PDB entry 6TQO | electron microscopy, 3.80 A resolution | chains X and Y of the 15 polymer chains in the assembly

# Chain X
Name: DNA-directed RNA polymerase subunit beta
Source organism: Escherichia coli
Notes: EC 2.7.7.6
UniProt: P0A8V4 (RPOB_ECO57); residues 1-1342 here = UniProt positions 1-1342
Chain sequence (1342 residues; numbered 1 to 1342; the number before each row is that of its first residue):
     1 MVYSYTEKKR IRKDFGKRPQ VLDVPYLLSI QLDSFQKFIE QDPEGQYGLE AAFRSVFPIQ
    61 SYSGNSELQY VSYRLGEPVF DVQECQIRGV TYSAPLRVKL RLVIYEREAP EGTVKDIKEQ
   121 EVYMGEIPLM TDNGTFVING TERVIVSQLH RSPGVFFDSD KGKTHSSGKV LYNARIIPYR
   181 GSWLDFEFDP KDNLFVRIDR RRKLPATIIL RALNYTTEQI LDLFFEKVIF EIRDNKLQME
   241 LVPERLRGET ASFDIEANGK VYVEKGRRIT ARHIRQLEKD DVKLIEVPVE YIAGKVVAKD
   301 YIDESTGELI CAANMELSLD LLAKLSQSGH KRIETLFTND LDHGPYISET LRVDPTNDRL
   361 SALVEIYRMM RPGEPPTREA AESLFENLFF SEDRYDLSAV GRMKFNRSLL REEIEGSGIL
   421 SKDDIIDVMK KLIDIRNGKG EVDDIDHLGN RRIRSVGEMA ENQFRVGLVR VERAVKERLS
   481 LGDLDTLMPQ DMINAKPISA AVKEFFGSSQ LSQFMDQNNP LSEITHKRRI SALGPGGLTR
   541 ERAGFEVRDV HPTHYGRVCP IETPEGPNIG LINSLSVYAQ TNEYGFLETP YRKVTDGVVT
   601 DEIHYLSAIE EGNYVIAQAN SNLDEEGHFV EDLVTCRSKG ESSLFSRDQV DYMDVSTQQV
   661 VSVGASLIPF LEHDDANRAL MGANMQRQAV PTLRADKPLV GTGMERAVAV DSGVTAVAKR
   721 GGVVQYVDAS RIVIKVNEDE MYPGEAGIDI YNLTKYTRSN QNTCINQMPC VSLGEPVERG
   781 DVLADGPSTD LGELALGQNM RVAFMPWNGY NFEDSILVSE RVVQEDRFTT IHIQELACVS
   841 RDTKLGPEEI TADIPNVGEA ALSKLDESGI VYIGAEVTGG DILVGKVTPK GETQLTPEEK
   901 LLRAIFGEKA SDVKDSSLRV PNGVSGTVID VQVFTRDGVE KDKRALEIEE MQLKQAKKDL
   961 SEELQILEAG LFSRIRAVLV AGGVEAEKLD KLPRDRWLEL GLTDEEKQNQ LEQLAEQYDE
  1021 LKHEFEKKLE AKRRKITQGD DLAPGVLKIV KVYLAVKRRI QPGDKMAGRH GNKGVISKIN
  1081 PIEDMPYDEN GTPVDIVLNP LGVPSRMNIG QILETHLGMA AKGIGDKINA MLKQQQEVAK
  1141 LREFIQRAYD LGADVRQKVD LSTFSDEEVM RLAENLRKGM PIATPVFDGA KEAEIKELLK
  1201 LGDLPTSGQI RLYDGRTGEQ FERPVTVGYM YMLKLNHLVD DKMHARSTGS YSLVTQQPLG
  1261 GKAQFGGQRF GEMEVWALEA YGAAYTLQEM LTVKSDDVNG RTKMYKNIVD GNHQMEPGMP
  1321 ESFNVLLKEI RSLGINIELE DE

# Chain Y
Name: DNA-directed RNA polymerase subunit beta'
Source organism: Escherichia coli
Notes: EC 2.7.7.6
UniProt: S1HM87 (S1HM87_ECOLX); residue numbers follow UniProt; this construct covers 1-1407
Chain sequence (1417 residues; row label = number of the first residue in the row):
     1 MKDLLKFLKA QTKTEEFDAI KIALASPDMI RSWSFGEVKK PETINYRTFK PERDGLFCAR
    61 IFGPVKDYEC LCGKYKRLKH RGVICEKCGV EVTQTKVRRE RMGHIELASP TAHIWFLKSL
   121 PSRIGLLLDM PLRDIERVLY FESYVVIEGG MTNLERQQIL TEEQYLDALE EFGDEFDAKM
   181 GAEAIQALLK SMDLEQECEQ LREELNETNS ETKRKKLTKR IKLLEAFVQS GNKPEWMILT
   241 VLPVLPPDLR PLVPLDGGRF ATSDLNDLYR RVINRNNRLK RLLDLAAPDI IVRNEKRMLQ
   301 EAVDALLDNG RRGRAITGSN KRPLKSLADM IKGKQGRFRQ NLLGKRVDYS GRSVITVGPY
   361 LRLHQCGLPK KMALELFKPF IYGKLELRGL ATTIKAAKKM VEREEAVVWD ILDEVIREHP
   421 VLLNRAPTLH RLGIQAFEPV LIEGKAIQLH PLVCAAYNAD FDGDQMAVHV PLTLEAQLEA
   481 RALMMSTNNI LSPANGEPII VPSQDVVLGL YYMTRDCVNA KGEGMVLTGP KEAERLYRSG
   541 LASLHARVKV RITEYEKDAN GELVAKTSLK DTTVGRAILW MIVPKGLPYS IVNQALGKKA
   601 ISKMLNTCYR ILGLKPTVIF ADQIMYTGFA YAARSGASVG IDDMVIPEKK HEIISEAEAE
   661 VAEIQEQFQS GLVTAGERYN KVIDIWAAAN DRVSKAMMDN LQTETVINRD GQEEKQVSFN
   721 SIYMMADSGA RGSAAQIRQL AGMRGLMAKP DGSIIETPIT ANFREGLNVL QYFISTHGAR
   781 KGLADTALKT ANSGYLTRRL VDVAQDLVVT EDDCGTHEGI MMTPVIEGGD VKEPLRDRVL
   841 GRVTAEDVLK PGTADILVPR NTLLHEQWCD LLEENSVDAV KVRSVVSCDT DFGVCAHCYG
   901 RDLARGHIIN KGEAIGVIAA QSIGEPGTQL TMRTFHIGGA ASRAAAESSI QVKNKGSIKL
   961 SNVKSVVNSS GKLVITSRNT ELKLIDEFGR TKESYKVPYG AVLAKGDGEQ VAGGETVANW
  1021 DPHTMPVITE VSGFVRFTDM IDGQTITRQT DELTGLSSLV VLDSAERTAG GKDLRPALKI
  1081 VDAQGNDVLI PGTDMPAQYF LPGKAIVQLE DGVQISSGDT LARIPQESGG TKDITGGLPR
  1141 VADLFEARRP KEPAILAEIS GIVSFGKETK GKRRLVITPV DGSDPYEEMI PKWRQLNVFE
  1201 GERVERGDVI SDGPEAPHDI LRLRGVHAVT RYIVNEVQDV YRLQGVKIND KHIEVIVRQM
  1261 LRKATIVNAG SSDFLEGEQV EYSRVKIANR ELEANGKVGA TYSRDLLGIT KASLATESFI
  1321 SAASFQETTR VLTEAAVAGK RDELRGLKEN VIVGRLIPAG TGYAYHQDRM RRRAAGEAPA
  1381 APQVTAEDAS ASLAELLNAG LGGSDNEHHH HHHHHHH
Not modelled in the structure: 1-15, 933-947, 1127-1134, 1376-1417
Differences from the reference sequence: expression tag (1408-1417)
Ion coordination: Zn2+ site 1: Cys70, Cys72, Cys85, Cys88; Mg2+: Asp460, Asp462, Asp464 (shared with 1 residue of chain R); Zn2+ site 2: Cys814, Cys888, Cys895, Cys898

# How chain X and chain Y interact
Contacting residue pairs - 323 pairs, chain X then chain Y:
  Ser166(X) with Lys1151(Y)
  Ser167(X) with Trp1193(Y)
  Arg267(X) with Arg1048(Y), hydrogen bond (side chain-backbone); Gln1049(Y)
  Arg548(X) with Arg780(Y)
  Asp549(X) with Pro750(Y); His777(Y), salt bridge; Lys781(Y)
  Val550(X) with Pro750(Y); His777(Y), hydrogen bond (backbone-side chain); Arg780(Y)
  Pro552(X) with Phe773(Y), hydrophobic; His777(Y)
  Tyr555(X) with Val769(Y), hydrophobic; Phe773(Y)
  Pro560(X) with Thr776(Y); Arg780(Y), hydrogen bond (backbone-side chain)
  Ile561(X) with Tyr772(Y), hydrophobic; Thr776(Y)
  Thr563(X) with Arg780(Y), hydrogen bond
  Glu565(X) with Leu783(Y)
  Gly566(X) with Ala787(Y)
  Ile569(X) with Ala787(Y), hydrophobic
  Asn573(X) with Arg780(Y)
  Gln618(X) with Asn768(Y); Val769(Y); Leu770(Y)
  Asn620(X) with Asn768(Y); Val769(Y), hydrogen bond (side chain-backbone)
  Arg637(X) with Leu770(Y)
  Val660(X) with Val769(Y), hydrophobic
  Leu671(X) with Tyr772(Y)
  Glu672(X) with Gly766(Y); Leu767(Y)
  His673(X) with Phe763(Y), hydrogen bond (side chain-backbone); Arg764(Y), hydrogen bond (side chain-backbone); Gly766(Y)
  Asp674(X) with Phe763(Y); Tyr772(Y)
  Asp675(X) with Arg744(Y), salt bridge; Phe763(Y); Tyr772(Y); Ser775(Y)
  Ala676(X) with Tyr772(Y), hydrogen bond (backbone-side chain); Thr776(Y)
  Asn677(X) with Ala779(Y); Leu783(Y)
  Ala679(X) with Tyr772(Y)
  Phe804(X) with Ala637(Y); Ser638(Y), hydrogen bond (backbone-side chain)
  Met805(X) with Ala633(Y); Gly636(Y); Ala637(Y)
  Pro806(X) with Asp505(Y); Ala633(Y); Ala637(Y)
  Trp807(X) with Ala633(Y), hydrophobic
  Asn808(X) with Pro359(Y); Phe629(Y); Ala633(Y)
  Gly809(X) with Val357(Y); Phe629(Y)
  Tyr810(X) with Val357(Y); Pro359(Y); Tyr360(Y)
  Asn811(X) with Asp505(Y)
  Phe812(X) with Val357(Y), hydrophobic; Pro451(Y), hydrophobic; Cys454(Y), hydrophobic; Phe461(Y), hydrophobic; Gln504(Y); Asp505(Y); Phe629(Y), hydrophobic
  Glu813(X) with Asp460(Y); Phe461(Y), hydrogen bond (side chain-backbone); Gln504(Y)
  Asp814(X) with Phe461(Y); Asp462(Y)
  Val839(X) with Asp256(Y)
  Arg841(X) with Asp256(Y), salt bridge; Gly257(Y); Gly258(Y)
  Lys844(X) with Tyr46(Y); Arg47(Y)
  Glu892(X) with Thr48(Y)
  Thr893(X) with Thr48(Y)
  Gln1061(X) with Lys445(Y)
  Gly1063(X) with Val354(Y)
  Lys1065(X) with Asp462(Y), hydrogen bond (side chain-backbone); Gly463(Y)
  Lys1073(X) with Asp462(Y)
  Gly1074(X) with Phe461(Y)
  Val1075(X) with Ile355(Y); Phe461(Y); Gly463(Y)
  Ser1077(X) with Thr356(Y), hydrogen bond; Val357(Y)
  Asn1099(X) with Asp505(Y), hydrogen bond
  Pro1100(X) with Ala637(Y)
  Leu1101(X) with Asp505(Y); Leu508(Y), hydrophobic; Met725(Y), hydrophobic; Arg731(Y)
  Pro1104(X) with Met725(Y), hydrophobic; Gln736(Y)
  Ser1105(X) with Arg731(Y), hydrogen bond; Gln736(Y)
  Arg1106(X) with Arg731(Y)
  Met1107(X) with Gln736(Y); Gln739(Y); Phe763(Y), hydrophobic
  Ile1109(X) with Met644(Y), hydrophobic; Phe763(Y)
  Ile1112(X) with Val639(Y), hydrophobic
  Leu1113(X) with Ile641(Y), hydrophobic
  His1116(X) with Gly640(Y); Ile641(Y)
  Phe1187(X) with Leu767(Y); Val769(Y), hydrophobic; Tyr772(Y), hydrophobic
  Glu1192(X) with Arg764(Y), salt bridge
  Ser1207(X) with Asp642(Y)
  Gln1209(X) with Gly640(Y); Asp643(Y)
  Glu1219(X) with Arg538(Y), salt bridge; Arg634(Y), salt bridge
  Phe1221(X) with Ala633(Y)
  Glu1222(X) with Tyr512(Y), hydrogen bond; Arg634(Y); Ser635(Y)
  Arg1223(X) with Gly636(Y); Ala637(Y); Ser638(Y); Phe719(Y), hydrogen bond (side chain-backbone); Asn720(Y); Ser721(Y)
  Val1225(X) with Ser638(Y)
  Thr1226(X) with Ser638(Y), hydrogen bond (backbone-side chain); Val639(Y); Gly640(Y)
  Val1239(X) with Val354(Y), hydrophobic; Lys445(Y)
  Lys1242(X) with Arg352(Y); Gln465(Y)
  Met1243(X) with Arg352(Y); Met372(Y), hydrophobic; Lys445(Y)
  His1244(X) with Gly351(Y); Arg352(Y), hydrogen bond (backbone-backbone)
  Ala1245(X) with Gly351(Y); Glu375(Y); Leu376(Y), hydrophobic
  Arg1246(X) with Asp348(Y), salt bridge; Tyr349(Y); Ser350(Y), hydrogen bond (backbone-backbone); Gly351(Y); Glu375(Y), hydrogen bond (backbone-side chain)
  Ser1247(X) with Tyr349(Y); Glu375(Y), hydrogen bond (backbone-side chain); Leu376(Y); Lys378(Y); Pro379(Y)
  Tyr1251(X) with Asp348(Y), hydrogen bond
  Leu1253(X) with Arg99(Y), hydrogen bond (backbone-side chain)
  Val1254(X) with Arg99(Y), hydrogen bond (backbone-side chain); Leu249(Y)
  Thr1255(X) with Arg99(Y); Asn341(Y)
  Gln1256(X) with Arg99(Y)
  Gln1257(X) with Asn341(Y), hydrogen bond; Lys345(Y); Arg346(Y)
  Pro1258(X) with Arg346(Y); Val347(Y); Asp348(Y)
  Leu1259(X) with Arg346(Y)
  Gly1260(X) with Arg346(Y)
  Phe1265(X) with Glu375(Y)
  Gly1267(X) with Arg346(Y); Val347(Y)
  Gln1268(X) with Arg346(Y); Val347(Y), hydrogen bond (backbone-backbone); Ser350(Y), hydrogen bond (side chain-backbone); Gly351(Y), hydrogen bond (side chain-backbone); Arg352(Y); His469(Y)
  Arg1269(X) with Arg339(Y), hydrogen bond (side chain-backbone); Gln340(Y), hydrogen bond (side chain-backbone); Gly344(Y), hydrogen bond (side chain-backbone); Lys345(Y); Arg346(Y)
  Phe1270(X) with Gly344(Y); Lys345(Y), hydrogen bond (backbone-backbone); His469(Y)
  Glu1272(X) with Arg339(Y); Leu343(Y); Gly344(Y)
  Met1273(X) with Thr428(Y), hydrogen bond (backbone-side chain)
  Glu1274(X) with Asn424(Y); Ala426(Y); Thr428(Y), hydrogen bond (backbone-side chain)
  Val1275(X) with Leu343(Y)
  Trp1276(X) with Val801(Y), hydrophobic; Val917(Y); Gln921(Y); Lys1348(Y)
  Ala1277(X) with Arg431(Y); Ile434(Y), hydrophobic; Gln921(Y)
  Leu1278(X) with Met484(Y), hydrophobic
  Glu1279(X) with Ala914(Y); Leu1347(Y)
  Ala1280(X) with Arg431(Y); Glu913(Y); Ile918(Y)
  Tyr1281(X) with Arg431(Y), hydrogen bond (side chain-backbone); Leu432(Y); Ile434(Y), hydrogen bond (side chain-backbone); Asn489(Y)
  Gly1282(X) with Glu479(Y); Gly1360(Y)
  Ala1283(X) with Glu479(Y), hydrogen bond (backbone-side chain); Met484(Y), hydrophobic
  Ala1284(X) with Leu1356(Y), hydrophobic; Ile1357(Y); Thr1361(Y); Gly1362(Y)
  Tyr1285(X) with Glu475(Y); Leu1356(Y), hydrophobic; Thr1361(Y)
  Thr1286(X) with Ala476(Y); Glu479(Y)
  Leu1287(X) with Val1351(Y), hydrophobic; Ile1357(Y), hydrophobic
  Gln1288(X) with Gly1354(Y), hydrogen bond (side chain-backbone); Arg1355(Y); Leu1356(Y)
  Glu1289(X) with Leu472(Y)
  Leu1291(X) with Leu343(Y); Lys345(Y), hydrogen bond (backbone-side chain); Val1351(Y)
  Lys1294(X) with Val347(Y); Asp348(Y); Val470(Y), hydrogen bond (side chain-backbone); Leu472(Y)
  Ser1295(X) with Arg346(Y); Val347(Y); Asp348(Y), hydrogen bond (side chain-backbone)
  Asp1296(X) with Lys345(Y), salt bridge
  Met1304(X) with Leu472(Y), hydrophobic; Thr473(Y)
  Tyr1305(X) with Pro379(Y), hydrophobic; Tyr382(Y)
  Ile1308(X) with Pro379(Y), hydrophobic; Phe380(Y), hydrophobic
  Val1309(X) with Tyr382(Y), hydrophobic; Gly383(Y); Ile394(Y), hydrophobic
  His1313(X) with Phe380(Y); Leu472(Y); Thr473(Y); Leu474(Y); Gln477(Y)
  Gln1314(X) with Thr473(Y)
  Met1315(X) with Thr473(Y), hydrogen bond (backbone-side chain)
  Met1319(X) with Phe17(Y), hydrophobic; Val1353(Y)
  Pro1320(X) with Lys345(Y); Ile1352(Y); Val1353(Y); Gly1354(Y)
  Glu1321(X) with Arg99(Y), salt bridge
  Ser1322(X) with Asn341(Y), hydrogen bond (side chain-backbone); Leu342(Y)
  Phe1323(X) with Leu342(Y), hydrophobic
  Val1325(X) with Arg99(Y); Leu249(Y), hydrophobic; Arg337(Y)
  Leu1326(X) with Phe338(Y), hydrophobic
  Lys1328(X) with Glu100(Y); Met102(Y); Leu245(Y)
  Glu1329(X) with Leu245(Y); Leu327(Y); Met330(Y); Ile331(Y)
  Ile1330(X) with Ile331(Y), hydrophobic
  Arg1331(X) with Trp33(Y); Met102(Y); Pro243(Y)
  Ser1332(X) with Pro243(Y); Leu245(Y); Leu327(Y)
  Leu1333(X) with Trp115(Y), hydrophobic; Leu307(Y), hydrophobic; Leu327(Y), hydrophobic
  Gly1334(X) with Ala23(Y); Leu24(Y); Ala25(Y), hydrogen bond (backbone-backbone)
  Ile1335(X) with Ile22(Y), hydrophobic; Ala23(Y); Ala1336(Y), hydrophobic
  Asn1336(X) with Ile22(Y); Ala23(Y), hydrogen bond (backbone-backbone); Leu24(Y); Ala25(Y); Met29(Y); Trp33(Y)
  Ile1337(X) with Ile20(Y), hydrophobic; Lys21(Y)
  Glu1338(X) with Ile20(Y); Lys21(Y), hydrogen bond (backbone-backbone)
  Leu1339(X) with Phe17(Y), hydrophobic; Ala19(Y); Ile20(Y), hydrophobic
  Glu1340(X) with Phe17(Y); Asp18(Y); Ala19(Y), hydrogen bond (backbone-backbone); Arg1341(Y), salt bridge
  Glu1342(X) with Glu16(Y); Phe17(Y); Asp18(Y), hydrogen bond (backbone-backbone); Arg1341(Y), salt bridge
Also at the interface, not in a pair above, chain X (168 interface residues in all): Arg268, Phe545, His551, His554, Cys559, Glu562, Gly570, Thr635, Cys636, Ser642, Leu644, Thr657, Leu680, Ser815, Leu845, Pro1062, Ile1076, Gly1102, Val1103, Gln1220, Asp1240, Thr1248, Gly1271, Met1290, Thr1292, Asp1341
Also at the interface, not in a pair above, chain Y (191 interface residues in all): Ile30, Lys50, His113, Phe116, Pro246, Asp248, Pro251, Ser353, Gly358, Lys371, Arg425, His430, Gln435, Gly444, Ala446, Ala459, Ala467, Pro471, Leu483, Ala632, Glu658, Ile722, Met724, Ala730, Ile737, Leu740, Ile755, Thr757, Glu765, Ala784, Asp785, Leu788, Arg798, Thr1050, Glu1052, Glu1152, Leu1332, Ala1359

# In short
Chain X and chain Y form an interface of 168 and 191 residues respectively, with 48 hydrogen bonds and 11 salt
bridges. Among the polar pairs are Asp549(X)-His777(Y), Asp675(X)-Arg744(Y) and Arg841(X)-Asp256(Y). Cys70(Y),
Cys72(Y), Cys85(Y) and Cys88(Y) form the Zn2+ site 1.
Here chain X is DNA-directed RNA polymerase subunit beta and chain Y is DNA-directed RNA polymerase subunit
beta', both from Escherichia coli. Entry 6TQO (rrn anti-termination complex) was determined by electron
microscopy, deposited together with 6TQN.
